3U7D - chains A and B; structure by X-ray diffraction, 2.49 A resolution.

== Chain A ==
Molecule: Krev interaction trapped protein 1
Organism: Homo sapiens
Notes: fragment: FERM domain, residues 417-736
UniProt: O00522 (KRIT1_HUMAN); numbering as in UniProt (aligned over 417-736)
Sequence (322 residues; each row starts with the number of its first residue):
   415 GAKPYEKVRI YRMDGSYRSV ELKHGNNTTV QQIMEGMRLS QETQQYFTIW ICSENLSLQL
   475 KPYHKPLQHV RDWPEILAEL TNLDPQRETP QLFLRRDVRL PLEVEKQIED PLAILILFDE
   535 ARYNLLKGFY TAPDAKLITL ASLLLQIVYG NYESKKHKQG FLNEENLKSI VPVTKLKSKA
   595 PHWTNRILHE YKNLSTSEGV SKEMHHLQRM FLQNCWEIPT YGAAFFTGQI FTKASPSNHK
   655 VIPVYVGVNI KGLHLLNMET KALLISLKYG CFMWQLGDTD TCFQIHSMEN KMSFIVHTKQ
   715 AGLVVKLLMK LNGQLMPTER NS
Disordered / not traced: 415-419, 647-652, 731-736
Sequence notes: expression tag (415-416)
UniProt features mapped onto this chain:
  - region: Ser430 to Arg452 (Interaction with RAP1B)
  - natural variant: Lys569 (K569E: In CCM1)
  - mutagenesis: Ser430 (S430E: Impairs interaction with RAP1B), Arg432 (R432E: Impairs interaction with RAP1B), Arg452 (R452E: 40-fold-reduced affinity for Rap1A; R452E: Impairs interaction with RAP1B), Leu717 (L717A: Strongly reduced affinity for HEG1; when associated with A-721), Leu721 (L721A: Strongly reduced affinity for HEG1; when associated with A-717)
What the authors report for this chain:
  - mutagenesis - L717A/L721A (Tm 49.5 degC): unchanged stability
  - mutagenesis - L717A/L721A: unchanged binding to CCM2
  - mutagenesis - L717A/L721A: unchanged binding to Rap 1
  - mutagenesis - L717A/L721A: abolished localization
  - mutagenesis - L717A/L721A: decreased signaling

== Chain B ==
Molecule: Protein HEG homolog 1
Notes: fragment: C-terminal cytoplasmic tail, residues 1356-1381
UniProt: Q9ULI3 (HEG1_HUMAN); residue numbers follow UniProt; this construct covers 1356-1381
Sequence (26 residues; numbered 1356 to 1381; the number before each row is that of its first residue):
  1356 SRHSCIFPGQ YNPSFISDES RRRDYF
Disordered / not traced: 1356-1374
UniProt features mapped onto this chain:
  - modified residue: Ser1359 (Phosphoserine)

== Chain A / chain B interface ==
Pairs across the interface - 23 pairs, chain A then chain B:
  Trp464(A) with Phe1381(B), hydrophobic
  Ser471(A) with Phe1381(B)
  Leu472(A) with Tyr1380(B), hydrophobic; Phe1381(B), hydrophobic
  Gln473(A) with Tyr1380(B); Phe1381(B), hydrogen bond (backbone-backbone)
  Leu474(A) with Tyr1380(B), hydrophobic
  Lys475(A) with Asp1379(B), salt bridge; Tyr1380(B)
  Tyr477(A) with Asp1379(B)
  His478(A) with Arg1376(B), hydrogen bond (side chain-backbone); Asp1379(B), salt bridge
  His483(A) with Arg1377(B), hydrogen bond (side chain-backbone); Arg1378(B); Tyr1380(B)
  Asp486(A) with Arg1378(B), salt bridge
  Ile490(A) with Arg1378(B); Tyr1380(B)
  Glu493(A) with Arg1378(B), salt bridge
  Ala638(A) with Phe1381(B), hydrophobic
  Phe640(A) with Phe1381(B), hydrophobic
  Leu721(A) with Phe1381(B), hydrophobic
  Lys724(A) with Phe1381(B)
Other interface residues (no listed pair), chain A (20 interface residues in all): Leu494, Val512, Leu717, Lys720
The authors on this interface:
  - specific contacts: Leu472(A)-Tyr1380(B) (hydrophobic contact), Gln473(A)-Phe1381(B) (backbone contact), Lys475(A)-Asp1379(B) (hydrogen bond), His483(A)-Tyr1380(B), Asp486(A)-Arg1378(B), Ile490(A)-Tyr1380(B) (hydrophobic contact), Glu493(A)-Arg1378(B), Leu494(A)-Tyr1380(B) (hydrophobic contact)
  - interface residues, chain A: Leu717(A), Leu721(A)
  - hot spots on chain A (mutagenesis) - L717A/L721A (>100-fold): decreased binding to Protein HEG homolog 1 (chain B)

== In short ==
20 residues of chain A face 6 of chain B across their interface; the contacts include 3 hydrogen bonds and 4
salt bridges. Polar pairs include Lys475(A)-Asp1379(B), His478(A)-Asp1379(B) and Asp486(A)-Arg1378(B). The
paper describes hydrophobic contacts between Leu472(A) and Tyr1380(B), Ile490(A) and Tyr1380(B) and Leu494(A)
and Tyr1380(B); a backbone contact between Gln473(A) and Phe1381(B); a hydrogen bond between Lys475(A) and
Asp1379(B). From the paper: L717A/L721A of chain A abolish localization; interface residues Leu717(A) and
Leu721(A).
Here chain A is Krev interaction trapped protein 1 (Homo sapiens) and chain B is Protein HEG homolog 1. Entry
3U7D (Crystal structure of the KRIT1/CCM1 FERM domain in complex with the heart of glass (HEG1) cytoplasmic
...) was determined by X-ray diffraction.
